PDB entry 6ALX | X-ray diffraction, 3.30 A resolution | chains C and A

== Chain C ==
Molecule: Stringent starvation protein A
Organism: Francisella tularensis
UniProt: A0A0E2ZL39 (A0A0E2ZL39_FRATU); residues 4-210 here correspond to UniProt positions 3-209 (UniProt number = residue number - 1)
Sequence (211 residues; row label = number of the first residue in the row; numbering starts at 0):
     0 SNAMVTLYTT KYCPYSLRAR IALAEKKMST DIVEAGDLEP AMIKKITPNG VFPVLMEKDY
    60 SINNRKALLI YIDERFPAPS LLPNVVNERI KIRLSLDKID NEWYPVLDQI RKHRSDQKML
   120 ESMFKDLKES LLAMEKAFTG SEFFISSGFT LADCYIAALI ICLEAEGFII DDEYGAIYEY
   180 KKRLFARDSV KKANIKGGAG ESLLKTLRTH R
Unresolved in the structure: 195-210
Differences from the reference sequence: expression tag (0-3)

== Chain A ==
Molecule: Macrophage growth locus A
Organism: Francisella tularensis
UniProt: A0A0E2ZLH6 (A0A0E2ZLH6_FRATU); residues 5-205 here correspond to UniProt positions 1-201 (UniProt number = residue number - 4)
Sequence (204 residues; each row starts with the number of its first residue):
     2 SNAMLLYTKK DDIYSDIVRM ILLIKGANAK IVDVSKEENS KHLEELNIIT PNGNIPTLST
    62 DDFAVYRLSV IIEAIEDLYP FPPMFPVFPK QRANARILLE YVNKTFLQNI IKLQSPDLDE
   122 KQANEIKMLM QRDIISTYKK IVSEREVNAE SNPDAQNINV LTLIITFVFY YFIKLKISIP
   182 TKDKNIIKEI KELLSEPNFI KTIK
Unresolved in the structure: 205
Differences from the reference sequence: expression tag (2-4)

== How chain C and chain A interact ==
Residue-residue contacts - 32 pairs, chain C then chain A:
  Asp58(C) - Lys91(A)
  Tyr59(C) - Lys91(A)
  Tyr59(C) - Asn95(A)  hydrogen bond
  Tyr59(C) - Ile98(A)
  Asn63(C) - Ile98(A)
  Asn63(C) - Glu101(A)  hydrogen bond
  Lys65(C) - Glu101(A)
  Ile69(C) - Arg97(A)
  Tyr70(C) - Pro90(A)
  Glu73(C) - Pro90(A)
  Glu73(C) - Arg93(A)  salt bridge
  Glu73(C) - Arg97(A)  salt bridge
  Val85(C) - Asp78(A)
  Val85(C) - Leu79(A)  hydrophobic
  Asn86(C) - Asp63(A)
  Asn86(C) - Phe64(A)
  Arg88(C) - Asp78(A)  salt bridge
  Ile89(C) - Phe64(A)  hydrophobic
  Ile89(C) - Val66(A)  hydrophobic
  Ile89(C) - Ala75(A)
  Ile89(C) - Asp78(A)
  Ile89(C) - Leu79(A)  hydrophobic
  Lys90(C) - Asp63(A)
  Arg92(C) - Val71(A)
  Arg92(C) - Glu74(A)
  Arg92(C) - Ala75(A)
  Arg92(C) - Asp78(A)  salt bridge
  Leu93(C) - Val66(A)  hydrophobic
  Leu93(C) - Val71(A)  hydrophobic
  Asp96(C) - Arg68(A)  salt bridge
  Lys97(C) - Tyr67(A)  hydrogen bond
  Asn100(C) - Arg68(A)
Other interface residues (no listed pair), chain C (20 interface residues in all): Ile61, Arg74, Glu101
Other interface residues (no listed pair), chain A (20 interface residues in all): Pro52, Ala65, Ala94

== Summary ==
Chain C and chain A each contribute 20 residues to their interface; the contacts include 3 hydrogen bonds and
5 salt bridges. Polar pairs include Glu73(C)-Arg93(A), Glu73(C)-Arg97(A) and Arg88(C)-Asp78(A).
Chain C is Stringent starvation protein A and chain A is Macrophage growth locus A, both from Francisella
tularensis; the structure, Structure of F. tularensis MglA-SspA solved in the presence of polyP, was
determined by X-ray diffraction together with 5U51 and 5U56 from the same study.
